PDB entry 6W22 | electron microscopy, 3.00 A resolution | chains B and X of the 7 polymer chains in the assembly

# Chain B
Molecule: ATP-dependent Clp protease ATP-binding subunit ClpA
Organism: Escherichia coli (strain K12)
UniProtKB: P0ABH9 (CLPA_ECOLI); residue numbers follow UniProt; this construct covers 1-758
Chain sequence (758 residues; numbered 1 to 758; the number before each row is that of its first residue):
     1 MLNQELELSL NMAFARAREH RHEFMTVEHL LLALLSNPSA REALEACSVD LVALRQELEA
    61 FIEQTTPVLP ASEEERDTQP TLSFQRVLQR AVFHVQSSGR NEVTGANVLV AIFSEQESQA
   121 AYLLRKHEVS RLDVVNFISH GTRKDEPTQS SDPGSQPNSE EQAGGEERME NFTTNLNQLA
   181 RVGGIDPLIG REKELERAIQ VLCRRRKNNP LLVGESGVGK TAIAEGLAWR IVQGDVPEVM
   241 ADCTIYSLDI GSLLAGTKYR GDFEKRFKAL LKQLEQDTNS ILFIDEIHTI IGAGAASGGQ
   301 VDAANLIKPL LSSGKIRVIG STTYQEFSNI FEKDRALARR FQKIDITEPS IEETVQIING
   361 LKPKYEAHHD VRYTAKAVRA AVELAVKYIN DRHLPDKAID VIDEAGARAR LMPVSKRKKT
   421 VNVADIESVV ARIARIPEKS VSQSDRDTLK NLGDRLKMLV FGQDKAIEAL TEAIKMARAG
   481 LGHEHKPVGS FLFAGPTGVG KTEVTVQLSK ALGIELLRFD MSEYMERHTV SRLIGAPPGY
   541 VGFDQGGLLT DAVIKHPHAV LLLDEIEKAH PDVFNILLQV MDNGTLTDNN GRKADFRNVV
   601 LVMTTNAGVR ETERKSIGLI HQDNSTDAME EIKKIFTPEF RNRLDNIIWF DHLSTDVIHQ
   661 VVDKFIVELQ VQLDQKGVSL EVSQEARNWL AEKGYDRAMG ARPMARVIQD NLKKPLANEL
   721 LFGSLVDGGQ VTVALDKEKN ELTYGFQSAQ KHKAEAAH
Unresolved in the structure: 1-168, 747-758
Swiss-Prot annotation at these positions:
  - binding site (ATP): Gly-214 to Thr-221, Gly-495 to Thr-502
Ligand contacts:
  - ATP (adenosine-5'-triphosphate), molecule 1: Pro-187, Leu-188, Ile-189, Ser-216, Gly-217, Val-218, Gly-219, Lys-220, Thr-221, Ala-222, Glu-286, Thr-323, Ile-357, Leu-361, Pro-395, Asp-396, Ile-399
  - ATP, molecule 2: Arg-206, Ala-336, Arg-339, Arg-340
  - ATP, molecule 3: Leu-459, Val-460, Phe-461, Thr-497, Gly-498, Val-499, Gly-500, Lys-501, Thr-502, Glu-503, Glu-565, Asn-606, Leu-653, Val-661, Lys-664, Phe-665, Ala-701, Arg-702
From the paper describing this entry:
  - binding site for RepA, green fluorescent protein fusion (chain X): Tyr-259, Tyr-540, Val-541

# Chain X
Molecule: RepA, green fluorescent protein fusion
Organism: synthetic construct
Chain sequence (24 residues; row label = number of the first residue in the row; X marks 24 residues of unknown identity (built as UNK)):
     1 XXXXXXXXXX XXXXXXXXXX XXXX

# Chain B / chain X interface
Interface residues of chain B (facing chain X), 9 residues: Lys-258, Tyr-259, Arg-260, Ala-296, Ser-297, His-528, Gly-539, Tyr-540, Val-541

# In short
No residue of chain B is in contact with chain X. Ligands of chain B: 3 copies of ATP. From UniProt: 16
ATP-binding residues on chain B. From the paper: a binding site for RepA, green fluorescent protein fusion
(chain X) at Tyr-259(B), Tyr-540(B) and Val-541(B).
Chain B is ATP-dependent Clp protease ATP-binding subunit ClpA (Escherichia coli (strain K12)) and chain X is
RepA, green fluorescent protein fusion (synthetic construct); the structure, ClpA Engaged1 State bound to
RepA-GFP (ClpA Focused Refinement), was determined by electron microscopy, deposited together with 6UQE, 6UQO,
6W1Z, 6W20, 6W21, 6W23 and 6W24.
